PDB entry 9KM0 | electron microscopy, 2.78 A resolution | chains M and C of the 39 polymer chains in the assembly

# Chain M
Protein: Reaction center protein M chain
Source organism: Dinoroseobacter shibae DFL 12
UniProt: A8LQ17 (A8LQ17_DINSH); residue numbers follow UniProt; this construct covers 1-330
Chain sequence (330 residues; row label = number of the first residue in the row):
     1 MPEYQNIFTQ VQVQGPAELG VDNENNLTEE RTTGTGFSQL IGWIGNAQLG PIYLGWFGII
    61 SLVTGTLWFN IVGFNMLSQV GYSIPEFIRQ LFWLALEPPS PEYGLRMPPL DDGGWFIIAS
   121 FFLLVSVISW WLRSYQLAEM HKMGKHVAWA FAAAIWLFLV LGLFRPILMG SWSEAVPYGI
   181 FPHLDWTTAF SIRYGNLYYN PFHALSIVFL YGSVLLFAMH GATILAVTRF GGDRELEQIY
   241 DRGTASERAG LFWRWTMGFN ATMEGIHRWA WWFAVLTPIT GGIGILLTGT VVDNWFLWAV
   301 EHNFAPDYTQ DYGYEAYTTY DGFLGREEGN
Disordered / not traced: 1, 327-330
Metal / ion sites: Fe ion: His220, Glu235, His267 (shared with 2 residues of chain L)
Residues lining bound ligands:
  - Spheroidenone (A1EFU; (4E,16E,26E)-2-methoxy-2,6,10,14,19,23,27,31-octamethyl-dotriaconta-4,6,8,10,12,14,16,18,20,22,26,30-dodecaen-3-one): Trp68, Phe69, Asn70, Val72, Gly73, Phe74, Met76, Phe87, Leu91, Ile117, Ser120, Phe121, Leu123, Leu124, Phe158, Leu161, Gly162, Leu163, Trp172, Val176, Pro177, Tyr178, Gly179, Ile180, His183
  - bacteriochlorophyll a (BCL), molecule 1: Trp68, Phe69, Leu91, Phe92, Phe158, Leu161, Val176, Ile180, His183, Leu184, Trp186, Thr187
  - bacteriochlorophyll a (BCL), molecule 2: Thr187, Tyr198, His203, Ala204, Ile207, Val208, Tyr211, Gly212, Leu215
  - bacteriochlorophyll a / bacteriopheophytin a: Ser61, Leu62, Gly65, Thr66, Trp68, Phe69, Asn70, Leu123, Ser126, Val127, Trp130, Val147, Ala150, Phe151, Ala154, Ile155, Leu157, Phe158, Leu161, Trp186, Thr187, Thr188, Phe190, Ser191, Leu197, Tyr198, His203, Ser206, Ile207, Leu210, Tyr211, Ala274, Thr277, Pro278, Thr280, Gly281, Gly282, Ile285
  - bacteriopheophytin a (BPH): Tyr211, Val214, Leu215, Ala218, Met219, Trp253, Thr256, Met257
  - MW9 ((21R,24R,27S)-24,27,28-trihydroxy-18,24-dioxo-19,23,25-trioxa-24lambda~5~-phosphaoctacosan-21-yl (9Z)-octadec-9-enoate), molecule 1: Asn25, Asn26, Glu29, Glu30, Tyr53, Gly55, Trp56, Phe57, Ile60, Leu124, Val125, Ile128, Ser129, Trp131, Leu132, Tyr135, Gln136, Glu139, Met140
  - MW9, molecule 2: Ser83, Ile84, Pro85
  - MW9, molecule 3: Gly144, Lys145, His146, Trp149, Ala152, Ala153, Trp156, Arg268, Trp271, Trp272, Val275, Ile279, Ile283
  - MW9, molecule 4: Pro201, Ala204, Leu205, Val208, Trp298, His302, Phe304
  - ubiquinone-10 (U10): Leu215, Leu216, Met219, His220, Thr223, Ile224, Ser246, Ala249, Gly250, Trp253, Met257, Phe259, Asn260, Ala261, Thr262, Met263, Ile266, Trp269, Phe273

# Chain C
Protein: Photosynthetic reaction center cytochrome c subunit
Source organism: Dinoroseobacter shibae DFL 12
UniProt: A8LQ18 (A8LQ18_DINSH); residues 1-360 here = UniProt positions 1-360
Chain sequence (360 residues; numbered 1 to 360; the number before each row is that of its first residue):
     1 MLPKWFDEWN SKNPTDIYKP AIVVGVAGGA VFAAALLVSW GQPLATDSMQ TGPRGTGMSV
    61 PEFVSDLDTP DPTIEVFLAS TSDPVIPEEG AQTAGEAYEN VDPVLADLTV ENYDRLLAAM
   121 RSWTGIPDLL EDPDHYQSKV AINMIQMNQT INEEWAGHVY ANAEVGVTCF TCHRGQAVPS
   181 EVWYRIDPVT ENTSGWASVQ NRATSLSQFT SLPSDALYQY LLNYEQIAVH DLESRVETLP
   241 GDPTWQNTER TYSLMNYFSN SLGRNCVFCH NSRAFYDPAQ HTPQWATAML GISMVQELNN
   301 EWIVPIGEAH LPPERLGPVY NDVPKLACKT CHKGYQQPLQ GLNVVADWPE LATTEGPFYD
Disordered / not traced: 1-8
Metal / ion sites: heme c Fe site 1: His158, His332; heme c Fe site 2 near His173 (its only coordinating residue here); heme c Fe site 3 near His270 (its only coordinating residue here)
Residues lining bound ligands:
  - heme c (HEC), molecule 1: Met120, Thr124, Ile126, Leu129, Tyr136, Gln137, Val140, Ala141, Met144, Ile145, Met147, Asn148, Val167, Thr168, Cys169, Cys172, His173, Ala177, Val178, Pro179, Val182, Ile303, Leu311, Arg315, Pro324, Leu326, Thr330, Cys331
  - heme c (HEC), molecule 2: His158, Val159, Tyr160, Ala161, Asn162, Ala163, Val165, Gly166, Val167, Thr171, Phe258, Leu262, Phe268, Gln284, Thr287, Ala288, Gly291, Ile292, Met294, Val295, Leu326, Ala327, Cys328, Cys331, His332, Gln336, Gln337, Pro338
  - heme c (HEC), molecule 3: Ile227, Ala228, Val229, His230, Thr251, Tyr252, Met255, Asn256, Phe258, Ser259, Asn265, Cys266, Phe268, Cys269, His270, Phe275, Tyr276, Gln284, Trp285, Ala288, Met289, Ile292

# Chain M / chain C interface
Pairs across the interface (114):
  Asn75(M) - Asn192(C)
  Ser78(M) - Asn192(C)  hydrogen bond
  Gln79(M) - Thr190(C)
  Gln79(M) - Glu191(C)  hydrogen bond (backbone-backbone)
  Gln79(M) - Thr193(C)
  Glu86(M) - Arg202(C)  salt bridge
  Gln90(M) - Arg202(C)
  Gln90(M) - Ala203(C)  hydrogen bond (side chain-backbone)
  Trp93(M) - Asn201(C)
  Trp93(M) - Ala203(C)
  Trp93(M) - Phe209(C)  hydrogen bond (side chain-backbone)
  Trp93(M) - Thr210(C)
  Trp93(M) - Ser211(C)  hydrogen bond (backbone-side chain)
  Leu94(M) - Asn201(C)
  Ala95(M) - Asn201(C)
  Glu97(M) - Ala197(C)
  Glu97(M) - Gln200(C)  hydrogen bond
  Glu97(M) - Asn201(C)
  Glu97(M) - Trp245(C)
  Glu97(M) - Gln246(C)
  Pro99(M) - Gln246(C)
  Ser100(M) - Trp196(C)
  Pro101(M) - Trp196(C)
  Asp111(M) - Asn192(C)
  Asp111(M) - Thr193(C)
  Asp111(M) - Ser194(C)  hydrogen bond (backbone-backbone)
  Asp112(M) - Ser194(C)
  Asp112(M) - Gly195(C)
  Ser173(M) - Trp245(C)  hydrogen bond (backbone-side chain)
  Ser173(M) - Gln246(C)  hydrogen bond (backbone-side chain)
  Glu174(M) - Trp245(C)
  Ala175(M) - Trp245(C)
  Pro177(M) - Trp245(C)
  Phe181(M) - Ser211(C)
  Pro182(M) - Asn201(C)
  Pro182(M) - Ser211(C)
  Asp185(M) - Ser211(C)
  Asp185(M) - Leu212(C)
  Asp185(M) - Glu249(C)
  Trp186(M) - Trp245(C)
  Thr188(M) - Tyr252(C)
  Ala189(M) - Trp245(C)
  Ala189(M) - Thr248(C)
  Ala189(M) - Glu249(C)
  Ile192(M) - His230(C)  hydrogen bond (backbone-side chain)
  Ile192(M) - Thr248(C)
  Arg193(M) - Val229(C)  hydrogen bond (side chain-backbone)
  Arg193(M) - Asp231(C)  salt bridge
  Arg193(M) - Pro243(C)  hydrogen bond (side chain-backbone)
  Arg193(M) - Thr244(C)
  Arg193(M) - Thr248(C)
  Gly195(M) - His230(C)
  Asn196(M) - Arg273(C)
  Tyr199(M) - Arg273(C)
  Gly289(M) - Thr238(C)
  Val291(M) - Arg235(C)
  Val292(M) - Ser234(C)
  Val292(M) - Arg235(C)
  Asp293(M) - Asp231(C)
  Asp293(M) - Val236(C)
  Asp293(M) - Thr238(C)  hydrogen bond
  Asn294(M) - Asp231(C)  hydrogen bond (side chain-backbone)
  Asn294(M) - Glu233(C)
  Asn294(M) - Ser234(C)
  Phe296(M) - Arg273(C)
  Phe296(M) - Tyr276(C)
  Phe296(M) - Gln280(C)
  Leu297(M) - Asp231(C)
  Leu297(M) - Leu232(C)
  Leu297(M) - Glu233(C)
  Leu297(M) - Ser234(C)
  Leu297(M) - Tyr276(C)
  Trp298(M) - Ser234(C)
  Trp298(M) - Arg235(C)
  Glu301(M) - Ser234(C)  hydrogen bond
  Glu301(M) - Arg235(C)  salt bridge
  Pro306(M) - Arg273(C)  hydrogen bond (backbone-side chain)
  Tyr308(M) - Pro53(C)  hydrophobic
  Tyr308(M) - Thr56(C)
  Tyr308(M) - Arg273(C)
  Gln310(M) - Pro53(C)
  Asp311(M) - Gly52(C)
  Asp311(M) - Pro53(C)
  Tyr312(M) - Thr51(C)
  Tyr312(M) - Gly52(C)  hydrogen bond (backbone-backbone)
  Tyr312(M) - Pro53(C)
  Tyr312(M) - Met58(C)  hydrophobic
  Tyr312(M) - Asn271(C)  hydrogen bond
  Tyr312(M) - Ala279(C)
  Tyr312(M) - Gln280(C)
  Tyr312(M) - Thr282(C)
  Gly313(M) - Thr282(C)
  Gly313(M) - Pro283(C)
  Tyr314(M) - Gln50(C)
  Tyr314(M) - Thr51(C)
  Tyr314(M) - Phe268(C)  hydrophobic
  Tyr314(M) - Gln284(C)
  Tyr314(M) - Gln336(C)  hydrogen bond
  Glu315(M) - Asn162(C)  hydrogen bond
  Glu315(M) - Gln284(C)
  Tyr317(M) - Gln50(C)
  Tyr317(M) - Gly52(C)  hydrogen bond (side chain-backbone)
  Tyr317(M) - Pro53(C)
  Tyr320(M) - Gln336(C)
  Tyr320(M) - Gln337(C)
  Tyr320(M) - Gln340(C)
  Phe323(M) - Asp47(C)
  Phe323(M) - Ser48(C)
  Phe323(M) - Met49(C)
  Phe323(M) - Glu62(C)
  Phe323(M) - Leu67(C)
  Leu324(M) - Leu67(C)  hydrophobic
  Leu324(M) - Gln340(C)
  Arg326(M) - Gln340(C)  hydrogen bond (side chain-backbone)
Interface residues without a listed pair, chain M (57 interface residues in all): Val80, Gly81, Phe92, Pro98, Ala305, Thr318
Interface residues without a listed pair, chain C (62 interface residues in all): Arg54, Val60, Arg264, Ala274, Phe275, His281

# Overview
57 residues of chain M face 62 of chain C across their interface; the contacts include 22 hydrogen bonds and 3
salt bridges. Polar contacts include Glu86(M)-Arg202(C), Arg193(M)-Asp231(C) and Glu301(M)-Arg235(C).
Chain M is Reaction center protein M chain and chain C is Photosynthetic reaction center cytochrome c subunit,
both from Dinoroseobacter shibae DFL 12; the structure, Cryo-EM structure of a tri-heme cytochrome-associated
RC-LH1 complex from a marine photoheterotrophic bacterium, purified with EDTA-2Na-containing ..., was
determined by electron microscopy (same publication as 8YY9 and 8YZ2).
